Entry 8BD5 (electron microscopy, 3.30 A resolution); this record covers chains B and X of the 13 polymer chains in the assembly.

Chain B:
Molecule: sgRNA
Sequence (256 nucleotides; row label = number of the first residue in the row; numbers below 1 keep their minus sign (G-1 is residue -1)):
    -1 GGAUAUUAAU AGCGCCGCAA UUCAUGCUGC UUGCAGCCUC UGAAUUUUGU UAAAUGAGGG
    59 UUAGUUUGAC UGUAUAAAUA CAGUCUUGCU UUCUGACCCU GGUAGCUGCU CACCCUGAUG
   119 CUGCUGUCAA UAGACAGGAU AGGUGCGCUC CCAGCAAUAA GGGCGCGGAU GUACUGCUGU
   179 AGUGGCUACU GAAUCACCCC CGAUCAAGGG GGAACCCUAA AUGGGUUGAA AGGAGAAGUC
   239 AUUUAAUAAG GCCACU
Disordered / not traced: -1 to 4, 251-254

Chain X:
Protein: 30S ribosomal protein S15
Source organism: Escherichia coli K-12
Reference sequence: P0ADZ4 (RS15_ECOLI); residues 1-89 here = UniProt positions 1-89
Sequence (89 residues; each row starts with the number of its first residue):
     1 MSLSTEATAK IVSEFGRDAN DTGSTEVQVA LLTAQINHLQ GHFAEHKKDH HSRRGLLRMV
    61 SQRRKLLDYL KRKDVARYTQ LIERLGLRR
Disordered / not traced: 1-2, 88-89
From the paper describing this entry:
  - binding site for sgRNA (chain B): Tyr69, Arg72, Lys73, Arg77

How chain B and chain X interact:
Residue-residue contacts (49):
  G103(B) - His46(X)  base contact
  C104(B) - His42(X)  hydrogen bond to the sugar
  U105(B) - His42(X)  hydrogen bond to the sugar
  U105(B) - Ser52(X)  hydrogen bond to the sugar
  G106(B) - Leu39(X)  sugar contact
  G106(B) - His51(X)  hydrogen bond to the sugar
  G106(B) - Ser52(X)  hydrogen bond to the sugar
  G106(B) - Gly55(X)  phosphate contact
  C107(B) - Arg58(X)  phosphate contact
  U108(B) - Arg58(X)  salt bridge to the phosphate
  G165(B) - Thr22(X)  hydrogen bond to the base
  G166(B) - Asn20(X)  sugar contact
  G166(B) - Asp21(X)  hydrogen bond to the sugar
  G166(B) - Thr22(X)  hydrogen bond to the sugar
  G166(B) - Gly23(X)  hydrogen bond to the base
  G166(B) - Ser24(X)  hydrogen bond to the sugar
  G166(B) - Gln28(X)  base contact
  A167(B) - Ser24(X)  phosphate contact
  A167(B) - Thr25(X)  sugar contact
  U168(B) - Tyr69(X)  sugar contact
  U168(B) - Lys73(X)  salt bridge to the phosphate
  U168(B) - Arg77(X)  salt bridge to the phosphate
  G169(B) - Tyr69(X)  hydrogen bond to the sugar
  G169(B) - Arg72(X)  hydrogen bond to the base
  G169(B) - Lys73(X)  phosphate contact
  U170(B) - Tyr69(X)  hydrogen bond to the phosphate
  U170(B) - Arg72(X)  sugar contact
  A171(B) - Thr25(X)  base contact
  A171(B) - Lys65(X)  sugar contact
  A171(B) - Leu66(X)  sugar contact
  A171(B) - Tyr69(X)  stacking on the base
  C172(B) - Gln28(X)  hydrogen bond to the sugar
  C172(B) - Lys65(X)  phosphate contact
  U173(B) - Gly23(X)  sugar contact
  U173(B) - Gln28(X)  sugar contact
  G177(B) - Thr5(X)  phosphate contact
  G182(B) - His51(X)  hydrogen bond to the sugar
  G183(B) - His42(X)  base contact
  G183(B) - Asp49(X)  hydrogen bond to the base
  G183(B) - His51(X)  sugar contact
  C184(B) - His46(X)  hydrogen bond to the sugar
  C184(B) - Lys48(X)  sugar contact
  C184(B) - Asp49(X)  sugar contact
  U185(B) - His46(X)  sugar contact
  A243(B) - Arg54(X)  hydrogen bond to the base
  A244(B) - Arg58(X)  salt bridge to the phosphate
  U245(B) - Ser61(X)  sugar contact
  A246(B) - Arg64(X)  salt bridge to the phosphate
  A246(B) - Lys65(X)  salt bridge to the phosphate
Other interface residues (no listed pair), chain X (32 interface residues in all): His38, Glu45, His50, Leu57, Met59, Gln62

Summary:
The interface between chain B and chain X involves 24 residues on one side and 32 on the other; the contacts
include 18 hydrogen bonds, 6 salt bridges and 1 aromatic stacking contact. Polar contacts include
G165(B)-Thr22(X), G166(B)-Gly23(X) and G169(B)-Arg72(X). The paper reports a binding site for sgRNA (chain B)
at Tyr69(X), Arg72(X) and Lys73(X) among others.
Chain B is sgRNA and chain X is 30S ribosomal protein S15 (Escherichia coli K-12); the structure,
Cas12k-sgRNA-dsDNA-S15-TniQ-TnsC transposon recruitment complex, was determined by electron microscopy,
deposited together with 8BD4 and 8BD6.
